5NZR - chains G and R of the 11 polymer chains in the assembly; structure by electron microscopy, 9.20 A resolution (very low resolution: no residue pairs are listed; an interface is given only as per-side residue counts).

# Chain G
Molecule: Coatomer subunit gamma-1
From: Mus musculus
UniProt: Q9QZE5 (COPG1_MOUSE); residues 1-874 here = UniProt positions 1-874
Sequence (874 residues; each row starts with the number of its first residue):
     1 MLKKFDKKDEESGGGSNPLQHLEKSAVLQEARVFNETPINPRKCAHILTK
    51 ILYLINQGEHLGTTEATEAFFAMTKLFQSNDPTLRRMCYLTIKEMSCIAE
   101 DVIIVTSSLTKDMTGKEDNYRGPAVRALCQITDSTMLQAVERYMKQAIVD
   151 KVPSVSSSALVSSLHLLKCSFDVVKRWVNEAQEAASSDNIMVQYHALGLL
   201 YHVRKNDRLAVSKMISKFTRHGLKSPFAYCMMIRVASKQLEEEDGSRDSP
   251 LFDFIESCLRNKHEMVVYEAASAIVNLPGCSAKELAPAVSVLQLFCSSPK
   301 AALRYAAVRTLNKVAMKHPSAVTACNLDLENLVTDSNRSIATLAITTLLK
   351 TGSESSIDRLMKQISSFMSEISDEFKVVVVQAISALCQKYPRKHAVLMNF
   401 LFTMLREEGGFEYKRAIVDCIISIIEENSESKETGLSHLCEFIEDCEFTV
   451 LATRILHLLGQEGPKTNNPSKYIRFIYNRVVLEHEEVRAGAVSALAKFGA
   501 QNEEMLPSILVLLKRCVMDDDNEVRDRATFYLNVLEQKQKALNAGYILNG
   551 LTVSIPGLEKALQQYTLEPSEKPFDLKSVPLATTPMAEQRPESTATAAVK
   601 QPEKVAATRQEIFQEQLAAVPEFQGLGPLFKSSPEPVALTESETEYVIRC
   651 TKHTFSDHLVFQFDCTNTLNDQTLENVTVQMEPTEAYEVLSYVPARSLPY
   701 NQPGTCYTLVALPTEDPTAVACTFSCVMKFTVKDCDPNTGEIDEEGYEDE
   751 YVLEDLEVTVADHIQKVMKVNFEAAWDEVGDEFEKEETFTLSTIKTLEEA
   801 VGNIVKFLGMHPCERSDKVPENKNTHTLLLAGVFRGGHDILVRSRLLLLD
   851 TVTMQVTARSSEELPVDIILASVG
Not modelled in the structure: 1-20, 550-605
UniProt features mapped onto this chain:
  - modified residue: T594 (Phosphothreonine)

# Chain R
Molecule: ADP-ribosylation factor 1
From: Saccharomyces cerevisiae
UniProt: P11076 (ARF1_YEAST); numbering as in UniProt (aligned over 1-181)
Sequence (181 residues; numbered 1 to 181; the number before each row is that of its first residue):
     1 MGLFASKLFSNLFGNKEMRILMVGLDGAGKTTVLYKLKLGEVITTIPTIG
    51 FNVETVQYKNISFTVWDVGGQDRIRSLWRHYYRNTEGVIFVVDSNDRSRI
   101 GEAREVMQRMLNEDELRNAAWLVFANKQDLPEAMSAAEITEKLGLHSIRN
   151 RPWFIQATCATSGEGLYEGLEWLSNSLKNST
Not modelled in the structure: 1-17, 177-181
UniProt features mapped onto this chain:
  - binding site (GTP): L25 to T32, T48, G70, N126 to D129, A160, T161
  - lipidation: G2 (N-myristoyl glycine)
  - cross-link: K127 (Glycyl lysine isopeptide (Lys-Gly) (interchain with G-Cter in ubiquitin))

# Interface between chain G and chain R
At this resolution (9 A) residue pairs are not listed: 8 residues of chain G and 4 of chain R lie at the interface.

# Summary
8 residues of chain G face 4 of chain R across their interface. Curated annotation (UniProt) lists 16
GTP-binding residues on chain R.
Chain G is Coatomer subunit gamma-1 (Mus musculus) and chain R is ADP-ribosylation factor 1 (Saccharomyces
cerevisiae); the structure, The structure of the COPI coat leaf, was determined by electron microscopy (same
publication as 5NZU).
